7KEU - chains E and F of the 8 polymer chains in the assembly; structure by electron microscopy, 3.90 A resolution.

[Chain E (and F)]
Molecule: Caspase-1
Source organism: Homo sapiens
Notes: EC 3.4.22.36; chain F of this document is another copy of the same molecule, construct and numbering; everything in this record applies to it too
Reference sequence: P29466 (CASP1_HUMAN); residue numbers follow UniProt; this construct covers 2-86
Chain sequence (85 residues; row label = number of the first residue in the row):
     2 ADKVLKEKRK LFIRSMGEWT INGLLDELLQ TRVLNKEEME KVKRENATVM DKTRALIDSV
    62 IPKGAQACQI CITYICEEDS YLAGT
Sequence notes: conflict Trp-20 (Gly in P29466)

[Chain E / chain F interface]
Residue-residue contacts - 7 pairs, chain E then chain F:
  Glu-38(E) / Arg-15(F)  salt bridge
  Glu-38(E) / Met-51(F)
  Glu-38(E) / Arg-55(F)  salt bridge
  Glu-41(E) / Thr-49(F)  hydrogen bond (backbone-side chain)
  Lys-42(E) / Thr-49(F)
  Arg-45(E) / Thr-49(F)
  Glu-46(E) / Asn-47(F)

[In short]
Chain E and chain F each contribute 5 residues to their interface, with 1 hydrogen bond and 2 salt bridges.
Polar pairs include Glu-38(E)/Arg-15(F), Glu-38(E)/Arg-55(F) and Glu-41(E)/Thr-49(F).
Chain E and chain F are both Caspase-1 (Homo sapiens); the structure, Cryo-EM structure of the
Caspase-1-CARD:ASC-CARD octamer, was determined by electron microscopy together with 6XKJ and 6XKK from the
same study.
